PDB entry 4ELS | X-ray diffraction, 2.30 A resolution | chains B and E of the 6 polymer chains in the assembly

== Chain B (and E) ==
Molecule: 1,4-Dihydroxy-2-naphthoyl-CoA synthase
Source organism: Escherichia coli
Notes: EC 4.1.3.36; chain E of this document is another copy of the same molecule, construct and numbering; everything in this record applies to it too
Reference sequence: P0ABU0 (MENB_ECOLI); residues 1-285 here = UniProt positions 1-285
Amino-acid sequence (285 residues; row label = number of the first residue in the row):
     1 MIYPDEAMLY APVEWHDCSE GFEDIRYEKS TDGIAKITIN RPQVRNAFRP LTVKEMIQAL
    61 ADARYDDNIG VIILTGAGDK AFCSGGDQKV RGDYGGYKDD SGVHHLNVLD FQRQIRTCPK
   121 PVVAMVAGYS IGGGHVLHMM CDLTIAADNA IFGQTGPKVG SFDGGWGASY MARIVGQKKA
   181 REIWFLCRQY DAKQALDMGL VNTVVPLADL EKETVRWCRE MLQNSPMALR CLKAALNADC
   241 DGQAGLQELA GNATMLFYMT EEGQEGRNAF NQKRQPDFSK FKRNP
Disordered / not traced: 1-3, 91-104 (chain E: 1-4, 88-102)
Residues lining bound ligands:
  - bicarbonate ion (BCT), molecule 1: Tyr10, Thr203, Val205, Glu213, Arg216, Trp217
  - bicarbonate ion (BCT), molecule 2: Gly132, Gly133, Gln154, Thr155, Gly156, Ser161, Phe162, Asp163, Trp184

== Chain B / chain E interface ==
Residue-residue contacts - 55 pairs, chain B then chain E:
  His138(B) - Lys178(E)  hydrogen bond (backbone-side chain)
  Met139(B) - Lys178(E)
  Cys141(B) - Lys178(E)  hydrogen bond (backbone-side chain)
  Asp142(B) - Lys178(E)
  Asp142(B) - Arg181(E)  salt bridge
  Asp142(B) - Phe185(E)
  Leu143(B) - Lys178(E)
  Leu143(B) - Arg181(E)
  Leu143(B) - Glu182(E)
  Leu143(B) - Leu186(E)  hydrophobic
  Thr144(B) - Lys178(E)  hydrogen bond
  Tyr170(B) - Gln177(E)
  Tyr170(B) - Arg181(E)  hydrogen bond
  Arg173(B) - Arg173(E)
  Arg173(B) - Gly176(E)
  Arg173(B) - Gln177(E)  hydrogen bond (backbone-backbone)
  Ile174(B) - Lys178(E)
  Gly199(B) - Lys178(E)
  Leu200(B) - Lys178(E)
  Asn202(B) - Lys178(E)  hydrogen bond (side chain-backbone)
  Asn202(B) - Lys179(E)
  Asn202(B) - Glu182(E)  hydrogen bond
  Arg216(B) - Arg188(E)
  Trp217(B) - Glu182(E)
  Trp217(B) - Leu186(E)  hydrophobic
  Trp217(B) - Arg188(E)
  Glu220(B) - Leu186(E)
  Glu220(B) - Arg188(E)  salt bridge
  Met221(B) - Phe185(E)
  Met221(B) - Leu186(E)  hydrophobic
  Asn224(B) - Pro157(E)
  Asn224(B) - Lys158(E)  hydrogen bond
  Asn224(B) - Phe185(E)  hydrogen bond (side chain-backbone)
  Asn224(B) - Leu186(E)  hydrogen bond (side chain-backbone)
  Ser225(B) - Pro157(E)  hydrogen bond (backbone-backbone)
  Ala228(B) - Pro157(E)  hydrophobic
  Ala228(B) - Ser161(E)
  Leu229(B) - Phe185(E)  hydrophobic
  Cys231(B) - Phe162(E)  hydrophobic
  Leu232(B) - Pro157(E)  hydrophobic
  Leu232(B) - Phe162(E)  hydrophobic
  Leu232(B) - Asp163(E)
  Leu232(B) - Trp184(E)  hydrophobic
  Lys233(B) - Arg181(E)
  Lys233(B) - Phe185(E)
  Ala235(B) - Gly164(E)
  Ala235(B) - Ala168(E)  hydrophobic
  Leu236(B) - Ala168(E)
  Leu236(B) - Gln177(E)  hydrogen bond (backbone-side chain)
  Leu236(B) - Arg181(E)
  Asn237(B) - Arg181(E)  hydrogen bond
  Asp239(B) - Ser169(E)
  Asp239(B) - Arg173(E)  salt bridge
  Cys240(B) - Gln177(E)  hydrogen bond
  Pro285(B) - His104(E)
Also at the interface, not in a pair above, chain B (32 interface residues in all): Arg116, Pro121, Leu256
Also at the interface, not in a pair above, chain E (23 interface residues in all): Ala172, Ala180, Cys187

== Overview ==
32 residues of chain B face 23 of chain E across their interface; the contacts include 14 hydrogen bonds and 3
salt bridges. Polar pairs include Asp142(B)-Arg181(E), Glu220(B)-Arg188(E) and Asp239(B)-Arg173(E). Ligands of
chain B: bicarbonate ion.
Both chains are 1,4-Dihydroxy-2-naphthoyl-CoA synthase (Escherichia coli). Entry 4ELS (Structure of E. Coli.
1,4-dihydroxy-2- naphthoyl coenzyme A synthases (MENB) in complex with bicarbonate) was determined by X-ray
diffraction, deposited together with 4EML, 4ELW and 4ELX.
